PDB entry 7X3T | electron microscopy, 5.40 A resolution (low resolution: residue-level contacts below are approximate; hydrogen-bond / salt-bridge calls are withheld) | chains J and O of the 20 polymer chains in the assembly

== Chain J ==
Molecule: 354-nt DNA strand
Sequence (354 nucleotides; numbered -29 to 324; the number before each row is that of its first residue; numbers below 1 keep their minus sign (DC-29 is residue -29)):
   -29 CACAGGAAAC AGCTATGACC ATGATTACGC TCAGGATGTA TATATCTGAC ACGTGCCTGG
    31 AGACTAGGGA GTAATCCCCT TGGCGGTTAA AACGCGGGGG ACAGCGCGTA CGTGCGTTTA
    91 AGCGGTGCTA GAGCTGTCTA CGACCAATTG AGCGGCCTCG GCACCGGGAT TCTCCAGGTC
   151 GAGCTTCTCG ACAAGCTTCA GGATGTATAT ATCTGACACG TGCCTGGAGA CTAGGGAGTA
   211 ATCCCCTTGG CGGTTAAAAC GCGGGGGACA GCGCGTACGT GCGTTTAAGC GGTGCTAGAG
   271 CTGTCTACGA CCAATTGAGC GGCCTCGGCA CCGGGATTCT CCAGGGTACC GCGG
Unresolved in the structure: -29 to -26, 314-324

== Chain O ==
Protein: Histone H3
Source organism: Xenopus laevis
UniProt: A0A310TTQ1 (A0A310TTQ1_XENLA); residues 0-135 here correspond to UniProt positions 1-136 (UniProt number = residue number + 1)
Chain sequence (136 residues; numbered 0 to 135; the number before each row is that of its first residue; numbering starts at 0):
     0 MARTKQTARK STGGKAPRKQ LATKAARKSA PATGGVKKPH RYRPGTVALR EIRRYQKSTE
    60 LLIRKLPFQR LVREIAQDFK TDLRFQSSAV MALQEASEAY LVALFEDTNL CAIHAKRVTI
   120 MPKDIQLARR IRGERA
Unresolved in the structure: 0-39, 135

== How chain J and chain O interact ==
Pairs across the interface - 24 pairs, chain J then chain O:
  DT7(J) with Tyr41(O)
  DG8(J) with Arg49(O)
  DT9(J) with Arg49(O)
  DG82(J) with Pro43(O); Gly44(O)
  DT83(J) with Arg40(O); Tyr41(O); Pro43(O); Gly44(O); Thr45(O); Val46(O); Ala47(O)
  DG84(J) with Arg40(O); Tyr41(O); Val46(O)
  DA91(J) with Arg63(O); Pro66(O); Arg69(O)
  DG92(J) with Arg63(O); Lys64(O); Leu65(O); Pro66(O)
  DA100(J) with Arg83(O)
  DG101(J) with Arg83(O)
Also at the interface, not in a pair above, chain O (16 interface residues in all): Arg42, Glu50

== In short ==
10 residues of chain J face 16 of chain O across their interface.
Chain J is a 354-nt DNA strand and chain O is Histone H3 (Xenopus laevis); the structure, Cryo-EM structure of
ISW1a-dinucleosome, was determined by electron microscopy (same publication as 7X3V, 7X3W and 7X3X).
